2DFF - chain A; structure by X-ray diffraction, 2.70 A resolution.

Chain A:
Protein: Ribonuclease HII
From: Thermococcus kodakarensis
Notes: EC 3.1.26.4; engineered mutation(s): chameleon sequence
UniProtKB: O74035 (RNH2_PYRKO); residue numbers follow UniProt; this construct covers 1-204
Chain sequence (213 residues; each row starts with the number of its first residue):
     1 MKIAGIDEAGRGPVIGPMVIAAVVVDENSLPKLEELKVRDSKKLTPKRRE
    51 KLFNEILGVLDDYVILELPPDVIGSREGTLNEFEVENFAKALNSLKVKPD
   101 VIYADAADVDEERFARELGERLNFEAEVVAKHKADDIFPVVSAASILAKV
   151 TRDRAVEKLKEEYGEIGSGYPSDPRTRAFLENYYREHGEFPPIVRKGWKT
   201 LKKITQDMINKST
Unresolved in the structure: 211-213
Swiss-Prot annotation at these positions:
  - binding site (a divalent metal cation): Asp7, Glu8, Asp105
  - mutagenesis: Asp7 (D7A: Loss of activity), Glu8 (E8A: Reduces activity by 99%), Asp105 (D105A: Loss of activity), His132 (H132A: Reduces activity by 75%), Asp135 (D135A: Reduces activity by 98%)

Summary:
From UniProt: 3 divalent metal cation-binding residues and 5 mutagenesis sites.
Chain A is Ribonuclease HII (Thermococcus kodakarensis); the structure, Crystal structure of Tk-RNase
HII(1-204)-C, was determined by X-ray diffraction, deposited together with 2DF5, 2DFE, 2DFH and 2DFI.
